PDB entry 3I4M | X-ray diffraction, 3.70 A resolution | chains A and E of the 15 polymer chains in the assembly

# Chain A
Protein: DNA-directed RNA polymerase II subunit RPB1
From: Saccharomyces cerevisiae
Notes: EC 2.7.7.6
UniProtKB: P04050 (RPB1_YEAST); residues 1-1733 here = UniProt positions 1-1733
Sequence (1733 residues; row label = number of the first residue in the row):
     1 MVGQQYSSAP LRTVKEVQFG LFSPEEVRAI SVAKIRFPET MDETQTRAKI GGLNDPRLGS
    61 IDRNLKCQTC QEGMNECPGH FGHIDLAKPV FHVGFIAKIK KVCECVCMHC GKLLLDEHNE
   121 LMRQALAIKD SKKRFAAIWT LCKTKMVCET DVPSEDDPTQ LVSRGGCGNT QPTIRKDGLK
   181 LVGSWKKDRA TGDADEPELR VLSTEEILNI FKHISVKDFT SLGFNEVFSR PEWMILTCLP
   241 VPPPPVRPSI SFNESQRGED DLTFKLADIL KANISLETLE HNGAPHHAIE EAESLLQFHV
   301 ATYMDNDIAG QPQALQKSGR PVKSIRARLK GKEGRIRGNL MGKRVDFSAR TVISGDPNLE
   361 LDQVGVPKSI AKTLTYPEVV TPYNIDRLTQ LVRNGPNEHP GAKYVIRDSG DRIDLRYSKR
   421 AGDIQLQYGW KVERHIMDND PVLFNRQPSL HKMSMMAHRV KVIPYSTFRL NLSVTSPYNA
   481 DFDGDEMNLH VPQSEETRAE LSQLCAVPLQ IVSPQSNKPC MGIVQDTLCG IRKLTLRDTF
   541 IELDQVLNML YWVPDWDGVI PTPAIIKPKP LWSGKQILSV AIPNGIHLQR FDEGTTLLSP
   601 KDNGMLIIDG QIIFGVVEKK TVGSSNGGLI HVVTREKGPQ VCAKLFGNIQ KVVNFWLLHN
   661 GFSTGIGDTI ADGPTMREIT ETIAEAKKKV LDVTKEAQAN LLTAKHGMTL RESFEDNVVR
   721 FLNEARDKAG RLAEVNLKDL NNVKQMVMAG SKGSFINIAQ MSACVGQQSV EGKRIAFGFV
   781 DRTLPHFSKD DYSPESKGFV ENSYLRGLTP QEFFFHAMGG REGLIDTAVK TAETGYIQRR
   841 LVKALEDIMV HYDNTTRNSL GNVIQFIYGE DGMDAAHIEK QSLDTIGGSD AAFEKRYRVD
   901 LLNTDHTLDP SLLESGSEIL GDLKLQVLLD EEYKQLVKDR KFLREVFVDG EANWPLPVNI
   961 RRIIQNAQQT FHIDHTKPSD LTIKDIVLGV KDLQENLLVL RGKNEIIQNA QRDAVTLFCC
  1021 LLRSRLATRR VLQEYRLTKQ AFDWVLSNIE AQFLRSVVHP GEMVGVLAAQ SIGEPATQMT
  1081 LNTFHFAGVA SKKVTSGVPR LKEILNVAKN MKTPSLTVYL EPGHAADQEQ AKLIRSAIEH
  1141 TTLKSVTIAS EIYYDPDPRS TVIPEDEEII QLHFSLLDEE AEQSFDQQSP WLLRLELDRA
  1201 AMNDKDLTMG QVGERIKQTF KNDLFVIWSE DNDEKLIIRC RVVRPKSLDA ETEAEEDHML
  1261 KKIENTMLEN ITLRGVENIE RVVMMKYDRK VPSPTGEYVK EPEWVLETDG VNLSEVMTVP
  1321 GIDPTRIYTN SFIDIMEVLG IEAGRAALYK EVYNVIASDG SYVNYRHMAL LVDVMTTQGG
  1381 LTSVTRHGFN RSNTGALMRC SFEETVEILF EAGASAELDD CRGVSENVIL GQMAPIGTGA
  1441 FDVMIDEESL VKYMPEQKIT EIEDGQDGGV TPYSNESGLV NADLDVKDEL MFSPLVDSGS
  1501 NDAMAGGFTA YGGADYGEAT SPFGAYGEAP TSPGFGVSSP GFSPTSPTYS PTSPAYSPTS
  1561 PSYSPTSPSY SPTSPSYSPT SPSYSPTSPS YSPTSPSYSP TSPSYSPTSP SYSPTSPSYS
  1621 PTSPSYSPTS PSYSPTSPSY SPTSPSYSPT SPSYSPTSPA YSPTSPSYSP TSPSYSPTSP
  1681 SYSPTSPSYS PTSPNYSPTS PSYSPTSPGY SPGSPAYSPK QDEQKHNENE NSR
Disordered / not traced: 1, 1082-1092, 1180-1186, 1247-1253, 1456-1733
Bound ions: Zn2+ site 1: Cys67, Cys70, Cys77, His80; Zn2+ site 2: Cys107, Cys110, Cys148, Cys167; Mg2+: Asp481, Asp483, Asp485 (shared with 2 residues of chain P)
Swiss-Prot annotation at these positions:
  - region: Pro248 to Asp260 (Lid loop), Asn306 to Lys323 (Rudder loop), Pro810 to Glu822 (Bridging helix)
  - binding site (Zn(2+)): Cys67, Cys70, Cys77, His80, Cys107, Cys110, Cys148, Cys167
  - binding site (Mg(2+)): Asp481, Asp483, Asp485
  - modified residue: Thr1471 (Phosphothreonine)
  - cross-link (Glycyl lysine isopeptide (Lys-Gly)): Lys695 (interchain with G-Cter in ubiquitin), Lys1246 (interchain with G-Cter in ubiquitin), Lys1350 (interchain with G-Cter in ubiquitin)
  - natural variant: Ser1653 to Pro1659 (deletion: In strain: A364A)
  - mutagenesis: Lys1246 (K1246R: Impairs ubiquitination during transcription stress)

# Chain E
Protein: DNA-directed RNA polymerases I, II, and III subunit RPABC1
From: Saccharomyces cerevisiae
UniProtKB: P20434 (RPAB1_YEAST); residue numbers follow UniProt; this construct covers 1-215
Sequence (215 residues; numbered 1 to 215; the number before each row is that of its first residue):
     1 MDQENERNIS RLWRAFRTVK EMVKDRGYFI TQEEVELPLE DFKAKYCDSM GRPQRKMMSF
    61 QANPTEESIS KFPDMGSLWV EFCDEPSVGV KTMKTFVIHI QEKNFQTGIF VYQNNITPSA
   121 MKLVPSIPPA TIETFNEAAL VVNITHHELV PKHIRLSSDE KRELLKRYRL KESQLPRIQR
   181 ADPVALYLGL KRGEVVKIIR KSETSGRYAS YRICM
Disordered / not traced: 1

# Interface between chain A and chain E
Pairs across the interface (89; chain A residue first):
  Arg857(A) with Tyr168(E), hydrogen bond (side chain-backbone); Leu170(E); Gln174(E)
  Leu860(A) with Gln174(E), hydrogen bond (backbone-side chain)
  Gly861(A) with Gln174(E), hydrogen bond (backbone-side chain)
  Asn862(A) with Ser173(E); Gln174(E)
  Val863(A) with Leu170(E), hydrophobic; Gln174(E), hydrogen bond (backbone-backbone); Pro176(E)
  Gln865(A) with Tyr208(E)
  Phe866(A) with Tyr168(E), hydrophobic; Tyr208(E), hydrogen bond (backbone-side chain); Ala209(E); Ser210(E); Tyr211(E)
  Ile867(A) with Tyr208(E)
  Gly869(A) with Thr204(E), hydrogen bond (backbone-side chain)
  Glu870(A) with Arg200(E), salt bridge; Ser202(E), hydrogen bond; Thr204(E); Ser205(E), hydrogen bond (backbone-side chain); Tyr208(E)
  Asp871(A) with Thr204(E), hydrogen bond
  Phe942(A) with Gly206(E); Arg207(E)
  Glu945(A) with Lys201(E), salt bridge
  Val946(A) with Lys201(E); Ser202(E); Gly206(E)
  Trp954(A) with Glu203(E)
  Leu956(A) with Thr204(E)
  Asn1004(A) with Arg167(E)
  Ile1006(A) with Glu163(E); Leu164(E); Arg167(E)
  Ile1007(A) with Arg167(E); Tyr168(E), hydrophobic
  Asp1013(A) with Ser205(E); Arg207(E), salt bridge; Ala209(E)
  Ala1014(A) with Ser205(E)
  Val1015(A) with Ser205(E)
  Thr1016(A) with Ser205(E)
  Leu1017(A) with Ser202(E); Thr204(E); Ser205(E), hydrogen bond (backbone-backbone); Gly206(E)
  Met1317(A) with Val142(E)
  Thr1318(A) with Arg14(E), hydrogen bond (backbone-side chain); Val141(E); Val142(E)
  Pro1324(A) with Val142(E), hydrophobic; His147(E), hydrogen bond (backbone-side chain)
  Thr1325(A) with His146(E), hydrogen bond (side chain-backbone); His147(E), hydrogen bond (backbone-side chain); Glu148(E), hydrogen bond (backbone-backbone)
  Arg1326(A) with His147(E); Glu148(E), salt bridge
  Ile1327(A) with His147(E), hydrogen bond (backbone-side chain)
  Glu1337(A) with Pro183(E)
  Val1338(A) with Ile144(E); Pro183(E)
  Leu1339(A) with Ile144(E); His147(E); Val150(E); Val184(E)
  Gly1340(A) with Asp182(E); Pro183(E)
  Ile1341(A) with Asp182(E)
  Glu1342(A) with Pro151(E); His153(E); Ile198(E); Arg200(E), salt bridge; Arg212(E), salt bridge
  Ala1343(A) with Leu149(E); Val150(E), hydrophobic
  Arg1345(A) with Arg200(E)
  Ala1346(A) with Leu149(E), hydrophobic
  Tyr1349(A) with Glu203(E)
  Tyr1365(A) with Glu203(E)
  Arg1366(A) with Thr204(E)
  Thr1376(A) with Arg212(E)
  Thr1377(A) with Arg177(E), hydrogen bond (backbone-backbone); Arg212(E)
  Gln1378(A) with Arg177(E); Met215(E)
  Gly1379(A) with Arg177(E); Gln179(E)
Also at the interface, not in a pair above, chain A (54 interface residues in all): Phe947, Pro955, Ala1010, Val1319, Ile1335, Met1336, Ala1347, Asp1373
Also at the interface, not in a pair above, chain E (43 interface residues in all): Ala138, Arg169, Leu175, Ile178

# In short
54 residues of chain A and 43 residues of chain E are in contact; the contacts include 17 hydrogen bonds and 6
salt bridges. Polar pairs include Glu870(A)-Arg200(E), Glu945(A)-Lys201(E) and Asp1013(A)-Arg207(E).
Chain A is DNA-directed RNA polymerase II subunit RPB1 and chain E is DNA-directed RNA polymerases I, II, and
III subunit RPABC1, both from Saccharomyces cerevisiae; the structure, 8-oxoguanine containing RNA polymerase
II elongation complex D, was determined by X-ray diffraction (same publication as 3I4N).
